2ZIE - chains A and B; structure by X-ray diffraction, 2.50 A resolution.

== Chain A (and B) ==
Molecule: Putative modification methylase
Source organism: Thermus thermophilus
Notes: chain B of this document is another copy of the same molecule, construct and numbering; everything in this record applies to it too
UniProtKB: Q5SL84 (Q5SL84_THET8); residue numbers follow UniProt; this construct covers 1-297
Sequence (297 residues; row label = number of the first residue in the row):
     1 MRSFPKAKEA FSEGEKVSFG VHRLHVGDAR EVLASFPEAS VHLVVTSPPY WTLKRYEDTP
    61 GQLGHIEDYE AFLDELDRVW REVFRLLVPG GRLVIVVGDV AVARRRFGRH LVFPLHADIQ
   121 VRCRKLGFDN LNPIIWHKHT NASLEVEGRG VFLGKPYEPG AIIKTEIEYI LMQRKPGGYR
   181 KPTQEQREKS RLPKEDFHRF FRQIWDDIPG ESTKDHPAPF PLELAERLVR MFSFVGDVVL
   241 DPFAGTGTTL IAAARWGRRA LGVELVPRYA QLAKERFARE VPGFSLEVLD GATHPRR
Unresolved in the structure: 1-20, 54-61, 105-108, 140-155, 210-218, 291-297 (chain B: 1-20, 53-64, 103-107, 141-155, 212-217, 291-297)
Modified residues: Mse1 (selenomethionine); Mse172 (selenomethionine; parent Met); Mse231 (selenomethionine; parent Met)

== Chain A / chain B interface ==
Contacting residue pairs - 95 pairs, chain A then chain B:
  Ile66(A) - Arg124(B)
  Tyr69(A) - Arg124(B)
  Glu70(A) - Arg124(B)  salt bridge
  Glu70(A) - Lys125(B)
  Arg109(A) - Asp129(B)  salt bridge
  Arg109(A) - Pro176(B)
  His110(A) - Leu131(B)
  Leu111(A) - Asp129(B)
  Leu111(A) - Asn130(B)
  Val112(A) - Asn130(B)  hydrogen bond (backbone-side chain)
  Val112(A) - Asn132(B)
  Pro114(A) - Gln120(B)
  Pro114(A) - Asn130(B)
  His116(A) - His116(B)  hydrogen bond
  His116(A) - Gln120(B)
  Ala117(A) - Ala117(B)
  Ala117(A) - Gln120(B)
  Ala117(A) - Val121(B)
  Asp118(A) - Val121(B)
  Asp118(A) - Arg124(B)  salt bridge
  Gln120(A) - Pro114(B)
  Gln120(A) - His116(B)
  Gln120(A) - Ala117(B)
  Val121(A) - Ala117(B)
  Val121(A) - Asp118(B)
  Val121(A) - Val121(B)  hydrophobic
  Arg124(A) - Tyr69(B)
  Arg124(A) - Glu70(B)  salt bridge
  Arg124(A) - Asp118(B)  salt bridge
  Asp129(A) - Arg109(B)  salt bridge
  Asn130(A) - Leu111(B)
  Asn130(A) - Val112(B)  hydrogen bond (backbone-backbone)
  Asn130(A) - Pro114(B)
  Leu131(A) - His110(B)
  Asn132(A) - Asp99(B)
  Asn132(A) - Val112(B)
  Asn132(A) - Thr165(B)  hydrogen bond
  Pro133(A) - Tyr169(B)
  Ile134(A) - Ile163(B)  hydrophobic
  Ile135(A) - Ile167(B)  hydrophobic
  His137(A) - Ile204(B)
  Tyr157(A) - Arg191(B)
  Tyr157(A) - Leu192(B)  hydrogen bond (backbone-backbone)
  Tyr157(A) - Lys194(B)
  Tyr157(A) - Phe197(B)  hydrophobic
  Tyr157(A) - His198(B)
  Glu158(A) - Arg187(B)  salt bridge
  Glu158(A) - Arg191(B)  salt bridge
  Pro159(A) - Ser190(B)
  Pro159(A) - Arg230(B)
  Pro159(A) - Mse231(B)
  Pro159(A) - Ser233(B)
  Gly160(A) - Mse231(B)  hydrogen bond (backbone-backbone)
  Ala161(A) - Phe197(B)  hydrophobic
  Ala161(A) - Phe201(B)
  Ile163(A) - Asn132(B)
  Ile163(A) - Ile134(B)  hydrophobic
  Ile163(A) - Phe201(B)  hydrophobic
  Ile163(A) - Arg202(B)
  Ile163(A) - Gln203(B)
  Lys164(A) - Gln203(B)
  Thr165(A) - Asn132(B)  hydrogen bond
  Thr165(A) - Gln203(B)
  Glu166(A) - Arg202(B)
  Glu166(A) - Gln203(B)  hydrogen bond (backbone-side chain)
  Ile167(A) - Ile135(B)  hydrophobic
  Ile167(A) - Gln203(B)  hydrogen bond (backbone-side chain)
  Tyr169(A) - Pro133(B)
  Pro176(A) - Arg109(B)
  Arg187(A) - Glu158(B)  salt bridge
  Ser190(A) - Pro159(B)
  Arg191(A) - Tyr157(B)
  Arg191(A) - Glu158(B)  salt bridge
  Leu192(A) - Tyr157(B)  hydrogen bond (backbone-backbone)
  Lys194(A) - Tyr157(B)
  Phe197(A) - Tyr157(B)  hydrophobic
  Phe197(A) - Ala161(B)  hydrophobic
  His198(A) - Tyr157(B)
  Phe201(A) - Ala161(B)
  Phe201(A) - Ile163(B)  hydrophobic
  Arg202(A) - Ile163(B)
  Arg202(A) - Glu166(B)
  Gln203(A) - Ile163(B)
  Gln203(A) - Lys164(B)
  Gln203(A) - Thr165(B)
  Gln203(A) - Glu166(B)  hydrogen bond (side chain-backbone)
  Gln203(A) - Ile167(B)  hydrogen bond (side chain-backbone)
  Ile204(A) - His137(B)
  Ile204(A) - Ile167(B)  hydrophobic
  Arg230(A) - Pro159(B)
  Mse231(A) - Pro159(B)
  Mse231(A) - Gly160(B)  hydrogen bond (backbone-backbone)
  Mse231(A) - Ile163(B)  hydrophobic
  Ser233(A) - Pro159(B)
  Phe234(A) - Pro159(B)
Interface residues without a listed pair, chain A (55 interface residues in all): Arg92, Phe113, Pro156, Arg174, Phe200, Phe232
Interface residues without a listed pair, chain B (55 interface residues in all): Arg92, Phe113, Mse172, Phe200, Phe232, Phe234

== Overview ==
Chain A and chain B each contribute 55 residues to their interface; the contacts include 13 hydrogen bonds and
10 salt bridges. Polar pairs include Glu70(A)-Arg124(B), Arg109(A)-Asp129(B) and Asp118(A)-Arg124(B).
Chain A and chain B are both Putative modification methylase (Thermus thermophilus); the structure, Crystal
Structure of TTHA0409, Putatative DNA Modification Methylase from Thermus thermophilus HB8- Selenomethionine
derivative, was determined by X-ray diffraction together with 2ZIF and 2ZIG from the same study.
